Entry 7RTE (X-ray diffraction, 2.06 A resolution); this record covers chains A and C of the 4 polymer chains in the assembly.

Chain A:
Molecule: 15-nt DNA strand
Sequence (15 nucleotides; each row starts with the number of its first residue):
     2 AATCTTTCCCACGGT

Chain C:
Molecule: Recombining binding protein suppressor of hairless
Organism: Mus musculus
UniProt: P31266 (SUH_MOUSE); residue numbers follow UniProt; this construct covers 53-474
Sequence (423 residues; numbered 52 to 474; the number before each row is that of its first residue):
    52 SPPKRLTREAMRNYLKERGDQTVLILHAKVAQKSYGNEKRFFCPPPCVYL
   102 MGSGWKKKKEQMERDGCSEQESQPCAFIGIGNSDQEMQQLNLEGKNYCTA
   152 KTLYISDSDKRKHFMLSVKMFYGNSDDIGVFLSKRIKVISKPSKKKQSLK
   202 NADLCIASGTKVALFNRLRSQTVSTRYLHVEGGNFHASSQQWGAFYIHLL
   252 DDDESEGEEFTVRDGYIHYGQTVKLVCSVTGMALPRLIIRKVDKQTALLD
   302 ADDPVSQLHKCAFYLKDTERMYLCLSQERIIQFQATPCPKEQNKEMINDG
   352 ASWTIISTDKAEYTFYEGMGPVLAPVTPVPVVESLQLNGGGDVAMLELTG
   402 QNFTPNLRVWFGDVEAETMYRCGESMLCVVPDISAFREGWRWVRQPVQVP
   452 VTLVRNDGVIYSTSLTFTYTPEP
Not modelled in the structure: 390-392
Differences from the reference sequence: expression tag (52)
From the paper describing this entry:
  - mutagenesis - F261A, F261A/A284V, A284V: decreased signaling in response to Notch target genes Lgmn, Hes1 and Hey1

Interface between chain A and chain C:
Pairs across the interface (18; chain A residue first):
  DC5(A) - Lys196(C)  salt bridge to the phosphate
  DT6(A) - Ser194(C)  hydrogen bond to the phosphate
  DT7(A) - Tyr86(C)  sugar contact
  DT7(A) - Ser191(C)  hydrogen bond to the phosphate
  DT7(A) - Lys192(C)  base contact
  DT8(A) - Lys84(C)  salt bridge to the phosphate
  DT8(A) - Tyr86(C)  hydrogen bond to the phosphate
  DT8(A) - Ser191(C)  base contact
  DT8(A) - Lys192(C)  hydrogen bond to the base
  DC9(A) - Tyr86(C)  phosphate contact
  DC9(A) - Asp158(C)  phosphate contact
  DC10(A) - Arg91(C)  base contact
  DC13(A) - Gln222(C)  base contact
  DG14(A) - Gln222(C)  hydrogen bond to the base
  DG15(A) - Arg220(C)  salt bridge to the phosphate
  DG15(A) - Gln222(C)  sugar contact
  DG15(A) - Val224(C)  phosphate contact
  DT16(A) - Val224(C)  sugar contact

In short:
The interface between chain A and chain C involves 10 residues on one side and 11 on the other, with 5
hydrogen bonds and 3 salt bridges. Among the polar pairs are DT8(A)-Lys192(C), DG14(A)-Gln222(C) and
DT6(A)-Ser194(C). From the paper: F261A, F261A/A284V and A284V of chain C reduce signaling in response to
Notch target genes Lgmn, Hes1 and Hey1.
Chain A is a 15-nt DNA strand and chain C is Recombining binding protein suppressor of hairless (Mus
musculus); the structure, X-ray structure of wild type RBPJ-L3MBTL3-DNA complex, was determined by X-ray
diffraction (same publication as 7RTI).
